Entry 7TAN (electron microscopy, 3.00 A resolution); this record covers chains C and I of the 12 polymer chains in the assembly.

# Chain C
Name: Histone H2A type 1
Source organism: Homo sapiens
UniProt: P0C0S8 (H2A1_HUMAN); residues 1-129 here correspond to UniProt positions 2-130 (UniProt number = residue number + 1)
Amino-acid sequence (129 residues; numbered 1 to 129; the number before each row is that of its first residue):
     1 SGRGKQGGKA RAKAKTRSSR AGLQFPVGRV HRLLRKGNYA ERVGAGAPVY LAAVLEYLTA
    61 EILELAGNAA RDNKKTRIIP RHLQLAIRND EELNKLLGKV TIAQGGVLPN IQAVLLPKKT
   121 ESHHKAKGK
Unresolved in the structure: 1-9, 118-129
UniProt features mapped onto this chain:
  - modified residue: Ser1 (N-acetylserine), Arg3 (Citrulline), Lys5 (N6-(2-hydroxyisobutyryl)lysine), Lys9 (N6-(2-hydroxyisobutyryl)lysine), Lys13 (N6-(beta-hydroxybutyryl)lysine), Lys36 (N6-(2-hydroxyisobutyryl)lysine), Lys74 (N6-(2-hydroxyisobutyryl)lysine), Lys75 (N6-(2-hydroxyisobutyryl)lysine), Lys95 (N6-(2-hydroxyisobutyryl)lysine), Lys99 (N6-glutaryllysine), Gln104 (N5-methylglutamine), Lys118 (N6-(2-hydroxyisobutyryl)lysine), Lys119 (N6-crotonyllysine), Thr120 (Phosphothreonine), Lys125 (N6-crotonyllysine)
  - cross-link (Glycyl lysine isopeptide (Lys-Gly)): Lys13 (interchain with G-Cter in ubiquitin), Lys15 (interchain with G-Cter in ubiquitin), Lys119 (interchain with G-Cter in ubiquitin)
From the paper describing this entry:
  - mutagenesis - E56A, D72A, N89A, E91A: unchanged binding to Serine/threonine-protein kinase VRK1
  - mutagenesis - E61A/E64S/N68A/D72S/N89A/D90A/E91S: abolished binding to Serine/threonine-protein kinase VRK1

# Chain I
Molecule: Widom 601 DNA
Source organism: synthetic construct
Sequence (185 nucleotides; each row starts with the number of its first residue; numbers below 1 keep their minus sign (DA-92 is residue -92)):
   -92 ATCGCTGTTC AATACATGCA CAGGATGTAT ATATCTGACA CGTGCCTGGA GACTAGGGAG
   -32 TAATCCCCTT GGCGGTTAAA ACGCGGGGGA CAGCGCGTAC GTGCGTTTAA GCGGTGCTAG
    28 AGCTGTCTAC GACCAATTGA GCGGCCTCGG CACCGGGATT CTCCAGGGCG GCCGCGTATA
    88 GGGAT
Unresolved in the structure: -92 to -71, 77-92

# How chain C and chain I interact
Residue-residue contacts (11; chain C residue first):
  Arg11(C) with DA-43(I), base contact
  Ala14(C) with DA-43(I), phosphate contact; DG-42(I), phosphate contact
  Lys15(C) with DG-42(I), hydrogen bond to the phosphate
  Thr16(C) with DA-43(I), phosphate contact
  Arg17(C) with DA-43(I), salt bridge to the phosphate
  Arg20(C) with DG-42(I), salt bridge to the phosphate
  Arg29(C) with DG-44(I), phosphate contact
  Arg32(C) with DG-44(I), salt bridge to the phosphate
  Arg42(C) with DG-35(I), sugar contact
  Arg77(C) with DC-54(I), sugar contact
Also at the interface, not in a pair above, chain C (14 interface residues in all): Ala10, Lys13, Gly28, Glu41
Also at the interface, not in a pair above, chain I (6 interface residues in all): DA-41

# In short
Chain C and chain I form an interface of 14 and 6 residues respectively; the contacts include 1 hydrogen bond
and 3 salt bridges. Polar pairs include Lys15(C)-DG-42(I), Arg17(C)-DA-43(I) and Arg20(C)-DG-42(I). The paper
reports that E61A/E64S/N68A/D72S/N89A/D90A/E91S of chain C abolish binding to Serine/threonine-protein kinase
VRK1; E56A, D72A and N89A of chain C, among others, leave binding to Serine/threonine-protein kinase VRK1
unchanged.
Chain C is Histone H2A type 1 (Homo sapiens) and chain I is Widom 601 DNA (synthetic construct); the
structure, Structure of VRK1 C-terminal tail bound to nucleosome core particle, was determined by electron
microscopy.
